8OSE - chain A; structure by X-ray diffraction, 1.35 A resolution.

Chain A:
Protein: Chitodextrinase
Source organism: Clostridium perfringens
Reference sequence: F8UNI5 (F8UNI5_CLOPF); residues 46-611 here = UniProt positions 46-611
Sequence (575 residues; numbered 44 to 618; the number before each row is that of its first residue):
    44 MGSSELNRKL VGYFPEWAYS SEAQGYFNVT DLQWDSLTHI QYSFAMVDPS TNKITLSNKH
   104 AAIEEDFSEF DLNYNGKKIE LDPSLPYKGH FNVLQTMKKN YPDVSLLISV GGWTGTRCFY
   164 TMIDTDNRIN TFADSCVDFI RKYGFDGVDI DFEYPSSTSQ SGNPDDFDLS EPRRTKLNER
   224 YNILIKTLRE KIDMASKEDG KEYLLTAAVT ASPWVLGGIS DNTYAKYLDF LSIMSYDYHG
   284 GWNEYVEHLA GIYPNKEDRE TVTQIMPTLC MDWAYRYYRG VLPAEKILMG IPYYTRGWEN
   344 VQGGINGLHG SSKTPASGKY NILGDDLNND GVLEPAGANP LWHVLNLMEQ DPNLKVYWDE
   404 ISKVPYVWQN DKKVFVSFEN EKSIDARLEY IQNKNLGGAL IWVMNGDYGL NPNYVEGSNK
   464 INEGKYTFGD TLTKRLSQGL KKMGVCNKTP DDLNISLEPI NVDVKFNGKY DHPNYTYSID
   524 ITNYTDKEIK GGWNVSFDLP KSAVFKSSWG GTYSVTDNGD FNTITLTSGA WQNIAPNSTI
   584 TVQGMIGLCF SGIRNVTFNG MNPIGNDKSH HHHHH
Disordered / not traced: 44-46, 610-618
Construct notes: initiating methionine (44); expression tag (45, 612-618); conflict Arg302 (Ile in F8UNI5)
From the paper describing this entry:
  - conformationally variable residues (side-chain flip): Asp194
  - contacts within the chain: Asp192-Asp194 (hydrogen bond)
  - catalytic residues: Glu196 (citing earlier work)
  - mutagenesis - E196Q: abolished catalytic activity

In short:
The paper reports the catalytic residue Glu196; E196Q abolishes catalytic activity.
Chain A is Chitodextrinase (Clostridium perfringens); the structure, C. perfringens chitinase CP4_3455 in
complex with inhibitor bisdionin C, was determined by X-ray diffraction together with 8OTB, 8OVR, 8OWF, 8OYE
and 8C6Z from the same study.
